Entry 4DK9 (X-ray diffraction, 2.76 A resolution); this record covers chains C and A of the 3 polymer chains in the assembly.

[Chain C]
Molecule: 11-nt DNA strand
Sequence (11 nucleotides; numbered 12 to 22; the number before each row is that of its first residue):
    12 TGTCCAXGTC T
Modified / non-standard residues: 3DR (1',2'-dideoxyribofuranose-5'-phosphate) at position 18
Ion coordination: K+: DC21 (shared with Ile532(A), Leu534(A), Ile537(A) of chain A)

[Chain A]
Protein: Methyl-CpG-binding domain protein 4
Source organism: Homo sapiens
Notes: EC 3.2.2.-; fragment: Catalytic Domain
Reference sequence: O95243 (MBD4_HUMAN); residues 426-580 here = UniProt positions 426-580
Amino-acid sequence (157 residues; each row starts with the number of its first residue):
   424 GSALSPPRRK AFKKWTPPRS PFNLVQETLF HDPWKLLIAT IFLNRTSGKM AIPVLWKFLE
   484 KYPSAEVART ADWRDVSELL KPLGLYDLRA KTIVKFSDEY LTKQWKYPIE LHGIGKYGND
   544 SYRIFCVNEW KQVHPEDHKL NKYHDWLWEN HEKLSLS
Unresolved in the structure: 424-437, 578-580
Sequence notes: expression tag (424-425)
Ion coordination: K+: Ile532, Leu534, Ile537 (shared with DC21(C) of chain C)
UniProt features mapped onto this chain:
  - active site: Asp560
  - modified residue: Ser428 (Phosphoserine)
  - natural variant: Arg431 to Ser580 (deletion: In TPDS2), Arg468 (R468W: In UVM1), Arg546 to Ser580 (deletion: In TPDS2), Leu563 to Ser580 (deletion: In TPDS2 and UVM1), His567 (deletion: In TPDS2), Trp569 to Ser580 (deletion: In UVM1)
  - mutagenesis: Asp560 (D560A: Loss of DNA N-glycosylase activity)

[Interface between chain C and chain A]
Residue-residue contacts (25; chain C residue first):
  DA17(C) - Arg468(A)  salt bridge to the phosphate
  DA17(C) - Thr469(A)  phosphate contact
  DA17(C) - Ser470(A)  phosphate contact
  3DR_18(C) - Leu466(A)  sugar contact
  3DR_18(C) - Thr469(A)  sugar contact
  3DR_18(C) - Ser470(A)  phosphate contact
  3DR_18(C) - Gly471(A)  phosphate contact
  3DR_18(C) - Tyr540(A)  sugar contact
  3DR_18(C) - Asp560(A)  sugar contact
  3DR_18(C) - Lys562(A)  hydrogen bond to the sugar
  DG19(C) - Asn467(A)  hydrogen bond to the phosphate
  DG19(C) - Arg468(A)  salt bridge to the phosphate
  DG19(C) - Tyr540(A)  phosphate contact
  DT20(C) - Asn467(A)  sugar contact
  DT20(C) - Gly536(A)  phosphate contact
  DT20(C) - Ile537(A)  phosphate contact
  DT20(C) - Gly538(A)  hydrogen bond to the phosphate
  DT20(C) - Lys539(A)  hydrogen bond to the phosphate
  DT20(C) - Tyr540(A)  hydrogen bond to the phosphate
  DT20(C) - Gly541(A)  hydrogen bond to the phosphate
  DC21(C) - Leu534(A)  phosphate contact
  DC21(C) - His535(A)  phosphate contact
  DC21(C) - Gly536(A)  hydrogen bond to the phosphate
  DC21(C) - Ile537(A)  phosphate contact
  DT22(C) - His535(A)  phosphate contact
Interface residues without a listed pair, chain A (17 interface residues in all): Leu508

[Summary]
Chain C and chain A form an interface of 6 and 17 residues respectively; the contacts include 7 hydrogen bonds
and 2 salt bridges. Among the polar pairs are 3DR_18(C)-Lys562(A), DG19(C)-Asn467(A) and DT20(C)-Gly538(A).
From UniProt: active-site residue Asp560(A) and one mutagenesis site on chain A.
Chain C is an 11-nt DNA strand and chain A is Methyl-CpG-binding domain protein 4 (Homo sapiens); the
structure, Crystal Structure of MBD4 Catalytic Domain Bound to Abasic DNA, was determined by X-ray
diffraction.
